8BQM - chain AAA; structure by X-ray diffraction, 1.17 A resolution.

[Chain AAA]
Protein: Lysozyme
Source organism: Gallus gallus
Notes: EC 3.2.1.17
UniProt: P00698 (LYSC_CHICK); residues 1-129 here correspond to UniProt positions 19-147 (UniProt number = residue number + 18)
Chain sequence (129 residues; numbered 1 to 129; the number before each row is that of its first residue):
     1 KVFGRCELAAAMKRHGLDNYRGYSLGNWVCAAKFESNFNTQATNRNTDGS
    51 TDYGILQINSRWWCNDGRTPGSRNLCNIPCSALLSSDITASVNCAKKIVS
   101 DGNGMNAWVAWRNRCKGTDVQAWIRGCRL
Cystine bridges: Cys-6/Cys-127, Cys-30/Cys-115, Cys-64/Cys-80, Cys-76/Cys-94
Bound ions: Na+: Ser-60, Cys-64, Ser-72, Arg-73; Ru2-(OH)6 cluster Ru site 1 near Asp-101 (its only coordinating residue here); Ru2-(OH)6 cluster Ru site 2 near Asp-119 (its only coordinating residue here); Ru2-(OH)6 cluster Ru site 3 near Arg-125 (its only coordinating residue here)
Small-molecule neighbours:
  - Ru2-(OH)6 cluster (R2U), molecule 1: Gly-117, Thr-118, Asp-119
  - Ru2-(OH)6 cluster (R2U), molecule 2: Asp-119, Ala-122, Arg-125
Swiss-Prot annotation at these positions:
  - active site: Glu-35, Asp-52
  - binding site (substrate): Asp-101
From the paper describing this entry:
  - Ru2-(OH)6 cluster coordination: Arg-125

[Summary]
Ligands of chain AAA: Ru2-(OH)6 cluster. Ser-60, Cys-64, Ser-72 and Arg-73 form the Na+ site. Curated
annotation (UniProt) lists active-site residues Glu-35 and Asp-52 and substrate-binding residue Asp-101. The
paper reports Ru2-(OH)6 cluster coordination by Arg-125.
Chain AAA is Lysozyme (Gallus gallus); the structure, X-ray structure of the adduct formed upon reaction of
Lysozyme with [Ru2Cl(D-p-FPhF)(O2CCH3)3] (Structure 4), was determined by X-ray diffraction, deposited
together with 8BPH, 8BPJ and 8BPU.
